Entry 5FJW (X-ray diffraction, 2.80 A resolution); this record covers chains A and L.

[Chain A]
Name: Coatomer subunit delta
From: Saccharomyces cerevisiae
Notes: fragment: mu-homology domain, residues 288-516
Reference sequence: P43621 (COPD_YEAST); residues 288-546 here = UniProt positions 288-546
Amino-acid sequence (270 residues; numbered 277 to 546; the number before each row is that of its first residue):
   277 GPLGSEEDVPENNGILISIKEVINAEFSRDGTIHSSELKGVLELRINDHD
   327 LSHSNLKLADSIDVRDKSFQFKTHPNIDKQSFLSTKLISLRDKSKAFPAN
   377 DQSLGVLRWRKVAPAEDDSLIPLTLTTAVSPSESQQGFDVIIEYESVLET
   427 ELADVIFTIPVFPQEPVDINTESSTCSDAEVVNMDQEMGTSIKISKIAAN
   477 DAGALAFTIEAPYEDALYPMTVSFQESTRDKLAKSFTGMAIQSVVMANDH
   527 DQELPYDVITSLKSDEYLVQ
Not modelled in the structure: 277-283
Differences from the reference sequence: expression tag (277-287); engineered mutation Ala404 (Trp in P43621)
Modified positions: Mse460, Mse464, Mse496, Mse515, Mse522 (selenomethionine; parent Met)

[Chain L]
Name: Protein transport protein DSL1
Notes: fragment: wxw motif, residues 411-419
Reference sequence: P53847 (DSL1_YEAST); residue numbers follow UniProt; this construct covers 411-419
Amino-acid sequence (9 residues; each row starts with the number of its first residue):
   411 DDWNWEMED
Differences from the reference sequence: conflict Mse417 (Val in P53847)
Modified positions: Mse417 (selenomethionine; parent Met)
Curated features (UniProtKB/Swiss-Prot):
  - mutagenesis: Trp413 (W413A: Viable and reduced interaction with RET2, strong Golgi-ER retrograde transport defect. Loss of interaction with RET2; when associated with A-455 ...)

[How chain A and chain L interact]
Residue-residue contacts (32; chain A residue first):
  Val317(A) with Asp412(L)
  Glu319(A) with Asp412(L)
  His329(A) with Asp419(L), salt bridge
  Lys348(A) with Trp413(L)
  Thr349(A) with Trp413(L)
  His350(A) with Trp413(L), hydrogen bond (side chain-backbone); Trp415(L)
  Asn352(A) with Trp415(L), hydrogen bond (side chain-backbone); Glu416(L); Mse417(L)
  Leu366(A) with Trp415(L), hydrophobic; Mse417(L)
  Arg367(A) with Mse417(L)
  Lys371(A) with Mse417(L); Glu418(L); Asp419(L), hydrogen bond (side chain-backbone)
  Ala372(A) with Mse417(L); Glu418(L), hydrogen bond (backbone-backbone)
  Phe373(A) with Trp415(L), hydrophobic
  Pro374(A) with Trp415(L); Glu416(L); Glu418(L)
  Ser379(A) with Asp412(L)
  Leu380(A) with Asp412(L); Trp415(L), hydrophobic
  Gly381(A) with Asp412(L), hydrogen bond (backbone-backbone); Trp413(L); Trp415(L), hydrogen bond (backbone-side chain)
  Val382(A) with Trp413(L)
  Leu383(A) with Trp413(L)
  Arg384(A) with Asp412(L), salt bridge; Trp413(L)
Also at the interface, not in a pair above, chain A (26 interface residues in all): His325, Pro351, Ile353, Asp368, Ser370, Ala375, Asn376
Also at the interface, not in a pair above, chain L (8 interface residues in all): Asn414
From the paper, about this interface:
  - residue pairs: His350(A)-Trp415(L) (cation-pi contact), Arg384(A)-Trp413(L) (cation-pi contact)
  - interface residues, chain L: Trp413(L), Trp415(L)

[In short]
26 residues of chain A face 8 of chain L across their interface, with 6 hydrogen bonds and 2 salt bridges.
Polar pairs include His329(A)-Asp419(L), Arg384(A)-Asp412(L) and His350(A)-Trp413(L). The paper describes
cation-pi contacts between His350(A) and Trp415(L) and Arg384(A) and Trp413(L). UniProt lists one mutagenesis
site on chain L. The paper reports interface residues Trp413(L) and Trp415(L).
Here chain A is Coatomer subunit delta (Saccharomyces cerevisiae) and chain L is Protein transport protein
DSL1. Entry 5FJW (Yeast delta-COP-I mu-homology domain complexed with Dsl1 WxWx(MSE) peptide) was determined
by X-ray diffraction (same publication as 5FJX, 5FJZ and 5FK0).
